5A0Y - chains E and F of the 6 polymer chains in the assembly; structure by X-ray diffraction, 1.10 A resolution.

Chain E:
Protein: Methyl-coenzyme M reductase I subunit beta
Source organism: Methanothermobacter marburgensis
Notes: EC 2.8.4.1
Reference sequence: P11560 (MCRB_METTM); numbering as in UniProt (aligned over 1-443)
Sequence (443 residues; each row starts with the number of its first residue):
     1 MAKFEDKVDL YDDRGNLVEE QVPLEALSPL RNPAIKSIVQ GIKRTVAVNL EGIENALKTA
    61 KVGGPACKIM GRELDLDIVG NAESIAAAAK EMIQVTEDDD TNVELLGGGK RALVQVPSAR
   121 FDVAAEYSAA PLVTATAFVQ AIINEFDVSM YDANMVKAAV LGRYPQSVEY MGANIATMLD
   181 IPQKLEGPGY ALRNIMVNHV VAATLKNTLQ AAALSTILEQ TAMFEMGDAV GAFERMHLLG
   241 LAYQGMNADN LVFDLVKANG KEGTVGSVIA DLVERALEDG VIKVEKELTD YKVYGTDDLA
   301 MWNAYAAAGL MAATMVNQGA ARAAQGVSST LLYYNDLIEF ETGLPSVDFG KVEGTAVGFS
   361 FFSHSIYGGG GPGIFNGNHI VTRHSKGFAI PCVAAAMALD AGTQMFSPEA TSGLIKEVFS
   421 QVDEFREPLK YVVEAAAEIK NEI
Not modelled in the structure: 1
UniProt features mapped onto this chain:
  - binding site (coenzyme M): Tyr367
  - binding site (coenzyme B): Gly369
Metal / ion sites: Mg2+ near Asp147 (its only coordinating residue here)
Small-molecule neighbours:
  - 1-thioethanesulfonic acid (COM): Phe361, Ser365, Tyr367
  - factor 430 (F43): Ser365, Ile366, Tyr367
  - Coenzyme B (TP7): Phe361, Phe362, Tyr367, Gly368, Gly369, His379, Ile380, Val381

Chain F:
Protein: Methyl-coenzyme M reductase I subunit gamma
Source organism: Methanothermobacter marburgensis
Notes: EC 2.8.4.1
Reference sequence: P11562 (MCRG_METTM); residues 1-249 here = UniProt positions 1-249
Sequence (249 residues; numbered 1 to 249; the number before each row is that of its first residue):
     1 MAQYYPGTTK VAQNRRNFCN PEYELEKLRE ISDEDVVKIL GHRAPGEEYP SVHPPLEEMD
    61 EPEDAIREMV EPIDGAKAGD RVRYIQFTDS MYFAPAQPYV RSRAYLCRYR GADAGTLSGR
   121 QIIETRERDL EKISKELLET EFFDPARSGV RGKSVHGHSL RLDEDGMMFD MLRRQIYNKD
   181 TGRVEMVKNQ IGDELDEPVD LGEPLDEETL MEKTTIYRVD GEAYRDDVEA VEIMQRIHVL
   241 RSQGGFNLE
Not modelled in the structure: 1
UniProt features mapped onto this chain:
  - binding site (coenzyme M): Arg120
Metal / ion sites: Mg2+ near Glu30 (its only coordinating residue here)
Small-molecule neighbours: factor 430 (F43): Leu117, Ser118, Gly119, Arg120, Lys153, Ser154, Val155, His156, Gly157, His158

Interface between chain E and chain F:
Contacting residue pairs (121):
  Asp13(E) with Ala65(F)
  Arg14(E) with Asp64(F); Ala65(F); Glu68(F), salt bridge
  Lys206(E) with Asp64(F); Arg67(F), hydrogen bond (backbone-side chain)
  Asn207(E) with Asp64(F)
  Thr208(E) with Asp64(F), hydrogen bond; Ile66(F); Arg67(F)
  Leu209(E) with Ile66(F), hydrophobic
  Ala232(E) with Leu248(F)
  Phe233(E) with Gly244(F); Gly245(F); Phe246(F); Asn247(F); Leu248(F), hydrophobic
  Met236(E) with Leu248(F), hydrophobic
  Phe253(E) with Ala65(F), hydrophobic; Met69(F), hydrophobic
  Val256(E) with Val70(F), hydrophobic
  Lys257(E) with Met69(F)
  Asn259(E) with Arg110(F)
  Gly260(E) with Met69(F); Val70(F); Glu71(F), hydrogen bond (backbone-backbone); Arg110(F), hydrogen bond (backbone-side chain)
  Lys261(E) with Met69(F); Glu71(F); Arg110(F), hydrogen bond (backbone-side chain)
  Glu262(E) with Arg110(F), hydrogen bond (backbone-side chain)
  Gly263(E) with Arg110(F), hydrogen bond (backbone-side chain)
  Thr264(E) with Leu106(F); Cys107(F), hydrogen bond (side chain-backbone); Tyr109(F)
  Val265(E) with Leu106(F), hydrogen bond (backbone-backbone)
  Gly266(E) with Leu106(F), hydrogen bond (backbone-backbone)
  Glu285(E) with Arg236(F), salt bridge
  Lys286(E) with Glu232(F), salt bridge
  Leu288(E) with Glu229(F); Glu232(F); Ile233(F), hydrophobic
  Thr289(E) with Thr8(F); Glu229(F), hydrogen bond
  Tyr291(E) with Gln3(F); Tyr5(F); Pro6(F); Ile233(F), hydrophobic
  Lys292(E) with Gln3(F), hydrogen bond (backbone-side chain)
  Val293(E) with Ile233(F), hydrophobic; Arg236(F)
  Tyr294(E) with Gln3(F); Arg236(F), hydrogen bond (backbone-side chain)
  Leu299(E) with Leu248(F); Glu249(F)
  Met315(E) with Ile66(F), hydrophobic; Val70(F)
  Val316(E) with Val70(F)
  Asn317(E) with Arg110(F); Gly111(F), hydrogen bond (side chain-backbone); Ala112(F), hydrogen bond (side chain-backbone)
  Gly319(E) with Val70(F)
  Ala320(E) with Val70(F); Glu71(F); Pro72(F); Ile73(F), hydrogen bond (backbone-backbone); Ala76(F); Arg110(F)
  Ala321(E) with Ala76(F); Gly111(F); Arg126(F), hydrogen bond (backbone-side chain)
  Arg322(E) with Leu56(F); Glu61(F), salt bridge; Arg67(F), hydrogen bond (side chain-backbone); Val70(F), hydrogen bond (side chain-backbone); Arg126(F), hydrogen bond (backbone-side chain)
  Gln325(E) with Val82(F); Asp113(F), hydrogen bond; Glu124(F), hydrogen bond
  Gly326(E) with Asp113(F)
  Ser329(E) with Leu106(F); Asp113(F); Ala114(F), hydrogen bond (side chain-backbone)
  Tyr333(E) with Tyr99(F); Ser102(F); Leu106(F), hydrophobic; Ala114(F); Thr116(F), hydrogen bond
  Asp336(E) with Arg103(F), salt bridge
  Leu337(E) with Arg103(F); Cys107(F), hydrophobic
  Glu339(E) with Ile237(F); Arg241(F), salt bridge
  Phe340(E) with Tyr4(F); Tyr5(F), hydrophobic; Pro6(F); Arg103(F); Met234(F), hydrophobic
  Glu341(E) with Ala2(F); Gln3(F), hydrogen bond (side chain-backbone); Tyr4(F), hydrogen bond (side chain-backbone)
  Gly343(E) with Arg236(F), hydrogen bond (backbone-side chain); Ile237(F); Leu240(F)
  Leu344(E) with Ile237(F)
  Phe349(E) with Arg241(F); Gly244(F); Gly245(F); Leu248(F), hydrophobic
  Gly350(E) with Arg241(F)
  Glu353(E) with Arg241(F), salt bridge
  His364(E) with Asp113(F), salt bridge; Glu124(F), salt bridge
  Ala398(E) with Arg67(F), hydrogen bond (backbone-side chain)
  Leu399(E) with Arg67(F)
  Ala401(E) with His53(F); Leu56(F), hydrophobic; Met59(F)
  Gly402(E) with Val52(F); His53(F)
  Thr403(E) with Arg126(F)
Interface residues without a listed pair, chain E (67 interface residues in all): Leu205, Asp290, Gly295, Ala300, Gln318, Ala323, Ser328, Thr330, Pro345, Ser346, Asp400
Interface residues without a listed pair, chain F (54 interface residues in all): Pro62, Glu63, Arg108

In short:
67 residues of chain E face 54 of chain F across their interface, with 28 hydrogen bonds and 9 salt bridges.
Among the polar pairs are Arg14(E)-Glu68(F), Glu285(E)-Arg236(F) and Lys286(E)-Glu232(F). Factor 430 is bound
between chain E and chain F.
Chain E is Methyl-coenzyme M reductase I subunit beta and chain F is Methyl-coenzyme M reductase I subunit
gamma, both from Methanothermobacter marburgensis; the structure, Methyl-coenzyme M reductase from
methanothermobacter marburgensis at 1.1 A resolution, was determined by X-ray diffraction together with 5A8R,
5A8K and 5A8W from the same study.
